Entry 7RIP (X-ray diffraction, 3.30 A resolution); this record covers chains B and J of the 13 polymer chains in the assembly.

Chain B:
Molecule: DNA-directed RNA polymerase II subunit RPB2
Organism: Saccharomyces cerevisiae (strain ATCC 204508 / S288c)
Notes: EC 2.7.7.6
UniProt: P08518 (RPB2_YEAST); residues 1-1224 here = UniProt positions 1-1224
Chain sequence (1224 residues; row label = number of the first residue in the row):
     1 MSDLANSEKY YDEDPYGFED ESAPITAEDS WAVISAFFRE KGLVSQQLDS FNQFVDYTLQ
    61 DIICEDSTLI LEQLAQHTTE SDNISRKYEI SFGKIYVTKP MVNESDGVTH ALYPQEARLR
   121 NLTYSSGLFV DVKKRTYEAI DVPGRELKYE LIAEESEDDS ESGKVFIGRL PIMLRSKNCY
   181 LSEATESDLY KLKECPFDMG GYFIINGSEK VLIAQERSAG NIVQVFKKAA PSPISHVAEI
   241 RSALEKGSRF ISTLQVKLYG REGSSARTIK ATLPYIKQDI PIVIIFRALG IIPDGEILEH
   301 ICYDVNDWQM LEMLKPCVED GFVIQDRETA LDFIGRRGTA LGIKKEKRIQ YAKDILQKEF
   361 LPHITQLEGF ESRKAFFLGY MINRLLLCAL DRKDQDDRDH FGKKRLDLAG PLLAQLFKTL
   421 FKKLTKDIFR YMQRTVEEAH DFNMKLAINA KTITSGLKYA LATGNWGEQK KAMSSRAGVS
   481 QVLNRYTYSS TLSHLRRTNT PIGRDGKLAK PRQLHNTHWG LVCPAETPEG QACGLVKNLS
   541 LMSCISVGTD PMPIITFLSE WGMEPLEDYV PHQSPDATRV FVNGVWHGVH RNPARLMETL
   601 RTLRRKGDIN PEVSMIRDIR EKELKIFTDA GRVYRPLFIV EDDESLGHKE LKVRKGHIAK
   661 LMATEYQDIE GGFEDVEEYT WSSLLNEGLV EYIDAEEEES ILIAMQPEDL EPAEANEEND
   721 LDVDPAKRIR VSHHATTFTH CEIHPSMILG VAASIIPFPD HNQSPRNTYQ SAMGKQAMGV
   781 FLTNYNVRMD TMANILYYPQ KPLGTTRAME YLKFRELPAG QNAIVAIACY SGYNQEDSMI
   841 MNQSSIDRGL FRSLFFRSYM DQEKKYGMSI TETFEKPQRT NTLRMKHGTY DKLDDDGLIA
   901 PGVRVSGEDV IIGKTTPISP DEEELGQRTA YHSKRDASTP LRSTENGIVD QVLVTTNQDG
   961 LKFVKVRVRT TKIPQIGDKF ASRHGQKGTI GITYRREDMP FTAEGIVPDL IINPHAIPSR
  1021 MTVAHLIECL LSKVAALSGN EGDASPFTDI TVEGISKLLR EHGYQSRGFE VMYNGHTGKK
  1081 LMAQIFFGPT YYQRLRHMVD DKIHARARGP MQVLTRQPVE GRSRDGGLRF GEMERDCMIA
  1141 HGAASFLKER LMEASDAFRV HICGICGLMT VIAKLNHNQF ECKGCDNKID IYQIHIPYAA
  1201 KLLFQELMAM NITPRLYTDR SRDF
Disordered / not traced: 1-19, 76-85, 139-161, 338-344, 439-445, 644-646, 669-675, 715-720, 920-929, 1222-1224
Bound ions: Zn2+: Cys1163, Cys1166, Cys1182, Cys1185
Small-molecule neighbours: pyrophosphate (PPV): Asp837, Ser1019, Arg1020

Chain J:
Molecule: DNA-directed RNA polymerases I, II, and III subunit RPABC5
Organism: Saccharomyces cerevisiae (strain ATCC 204508 / S288c)
UniProt: P22139 (RPAB5_YEAST); residue numbers follow UniProt; this construct covers 1-70
Chain sequence (70 residues; row label = number of the first residue in the row):
     1 MIVPVRCFSC GKVVGDKWES YLNLLQEDEL DEGTALSRLG LKRYCCRRMI LTHVDLIEKF
    61 LRYNPLEKRD
Disordered / not traced: 66-70
Swiss-Prot annotation at these positions:
  - binding site (Zn(2+)): Cys7, Cys10, Cys45, Cys46
  - cross-link: Lys59 (Glycyl lysine isopeptide (Lys-Gly) (interchain with G-Cter in ubiquitin))
Bound ions: Zn2+: Cys7, Cys10, Cys45, Cys46

How chain B and chain J interact:
Residue-residue contacts (61; chain B residue first):
  Tyr190(B) - Lys59(J)
  Tyr190(B) - Arg62(J)
  Tyr190(B) - Tyr63(J)
  Cys195(B) - Tyr63(J)
  Pro196(B) - Tyr63(J)
  Val780(B) - Leu56(J)  hydrophobic
  Thr783(B) - Lys59(J)
  Thr783(B) - Phe60(J)
  Thr783(B) - Tyr63(J)  hydrogen bond
  Asn784(B) - Tyr63(J)  hydrogen bond (backbone-side chain)
  Tyr785(B) - Met1(J)  hydrogen bond
  Tyr785(B) - Phe60(J)  hydrophobic
  Ile795(B) - Met1(J)  hydrophobic
  Leu796(B) - Met1(J)
  Tyr797(B) - Met1(J)  hydrogen bond (backbone-backbone)
  Tyr798(B) - Met1(J)
  Tyr798(B) - Ile2(J)
  Tyr798(B) - Pro4(J)  hydrophobic
  Pro799(B) - Met1(J)
  Gln800(B) - Thr52(J)  hydrogen bond
  Lys801(B) - Leu51(J)
  Lys801(B) - Thr52(J)  hydrogen bond (backbone-backbone)
  Leu803(B) - Leu51(J)  hydrophobic
  Leu803(B) - Thr52(J)
  Arg815(B) - Val54(J)
  Glu816(B) - Val54(J)
  Glu816(B) - Leu56(J)
  Gln821(B) - Phe8(J)
  Asn822(B) - Arg48(J)  hydrogen bond (backbone-side chain)
  Asn822(B) - Thr52(J)
  Ile824(B) - Arg48(J)
  Ser845(B) - Phe8(J)
  Arg848(B) - Cys7(J)
  Arg848(B) - Phe8(J)  hydrogen bond (side chain-backbone)
  Arg848(B) - Cys10(J)
  Arg848(B) - Gly11(J)
  Gly849(B) - Phe8(J)
  Leu850(B) - Phe8(J)
  Arg996(B) - Ser9(J)
  Arg996(B) - Cys10(J)
  Glu1004(B) - Arg43(J)
  Ile1006(B) - Arg43(J)
  Ile1006(B) - Tyr44(J)  hydrophobic
  Ile1006(B) - Cys45(J)  hydrophobic
  Val1007(B) - Ser9(J)
  Asp1009(B) - Ser9(J)  hydrogen bond
  Asp1009(B) - Arg48(J)  salt bridge
  Lys1033(B) - Tyr44(J)
  Ala1035(B) - Leu51(J)
  Ala1036(B) - Tyr44(J)  hydrophobic
  Ala1036(B) - Arg47(J)
  Leu1037(B) - Tyr44(J)  hydrophobic
  Leu1037(B) - Arg47(J)  hydrogen bond (backbone-side chain)
  Ser1038(B) - Gly33(J)
  Gly1039(B) - Glu32(J)
  Gly1039(B) - Gly33(J)
  Gly1039(B) - Leu51(J)
  Asn1040(B) - Leu51(J)
  Tyr1064(B) - Tyr44(J)
  Glu1070(B) - Tyr44(J)  hydrogen bond
  Phe1087(B) - Tyr44(J)
Other interface residues (no listed pair), chain B (46 interface residues in all): Glu186, Lys193, Glu194, Phe197, Val787, Pro818, Pro1089
Other interface residues (no listed pair), chain J (28 interface residues in all): Val3, Asp31, Met49, His53, Pro65

Summary:
Chain B and chain J form an interface of 46 and 28 residues respectively, with 11 hydrogen bonds and 1 salt
bridge. Polar contacts include Asp1009(B)-Arg48(J), Thr783(B)-Tyr63(J) and Asn784(B)-Tyr63(J). Ligands of
chain B: pyrophosphate. Curated annotation (UniProt) lists 4 Zn2+-binding residues on chain J.
Chain B is DNA-directed RNA polymerase II subunit RPB2 and chain J is DNA-directed RNA polymerases I, II, and
III subunit RPABC5, both from Saccharomyces cerevisiae (strain ATCC 204508 / S288c); the structure, RNA
polymerase II elongation complex with hairpin polyamide Py-Im 1, scaffold 1 soaked with CTP, was determined by
X-ray diffraction together with 7RIM, 7RIQ, 7RIW, 7RIX and 7RIY from the same study.
